PDB entry 2W6E | X-ray diffraction, 6.50 A resolution (low resolution: residue-level contacts below are approximate; hydrogen-bond / salt-bridge calls are withheld) | chains C and G of the 7 polymer chains in the assembly

[Chain C]
Protein: ATP synthase subunit alpha heart isoform, mitochondrial
From: Bos taurus
Notes: EC 3.6.3.14
UniProtKB: P19483 (ATPA1_BOVIN); residues -42 to 510 here correspond to UniProt positions 1-553 (UniProt number = residue number + 43)
Chain sequence (553 residues; row label = number of the first residue in the row; numbers below 1 keep their minus sign (Met-42 is residue -42)):
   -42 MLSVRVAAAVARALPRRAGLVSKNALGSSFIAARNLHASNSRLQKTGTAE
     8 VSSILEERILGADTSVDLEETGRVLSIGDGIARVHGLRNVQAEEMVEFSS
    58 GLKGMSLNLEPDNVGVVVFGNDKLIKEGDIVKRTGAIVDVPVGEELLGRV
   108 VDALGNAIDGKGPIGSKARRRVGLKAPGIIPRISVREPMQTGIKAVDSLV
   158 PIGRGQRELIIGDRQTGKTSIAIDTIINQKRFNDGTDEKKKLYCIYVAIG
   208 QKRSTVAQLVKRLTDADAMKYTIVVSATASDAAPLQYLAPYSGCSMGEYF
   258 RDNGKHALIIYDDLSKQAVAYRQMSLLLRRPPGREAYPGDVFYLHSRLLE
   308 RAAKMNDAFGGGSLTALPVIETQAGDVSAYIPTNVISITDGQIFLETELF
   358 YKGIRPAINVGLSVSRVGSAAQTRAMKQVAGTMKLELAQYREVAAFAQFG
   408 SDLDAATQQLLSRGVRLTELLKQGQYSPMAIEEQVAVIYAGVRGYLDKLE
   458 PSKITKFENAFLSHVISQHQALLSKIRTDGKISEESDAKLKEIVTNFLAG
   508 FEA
Unresolved in the structure: -42 to 18
Ligand contacts: ADP (adenosine-5'-diphosphate): Val371, Ser372, Arg373
Swiss-Prot annotation at these positions:
  - binding site (ATP): Gln172, Gly174, Lys175, Thr176, Ser177, Gln430, Gln432
  - binding site (Mg(2+)): Thr176, Asp269
  - site: Ser370 (Required for activity)
  - modified residue: Gln1 (Pyrrolidone carboxylic acid), Ser10 (Phosphoserine), Ser22 (Phosphoserine), Ser33 (Phosphoserine), Ser63 (Phosphoserine), Lys80 (N6-acetyllysine), Lys83 (N6-acetyllysine), Lys89 (N6-acetyllysine), Thr91 (Phosphothreonine), Lys118 (N6-acetyllysine), Ser123 (Phosphoserine), Lys124 (N6-acetyllysine), Ser141 (Phosphoserine), Arg161 (Omega-N-methylarginine), Lys187 (N6-acetyllysine), Lys196 (N6-acetyllysine), Lys197 (N6-acetyllysine), Lys218 (N6-acetyllysine), Lys262 (N6-acetyllysine), Lys384 (N6-acetyllysine) and 6 more in UniProt
  - glycosylation: Ser33 (O-linked (GlcNAc) serine)

[Chain G]
Protein: ATP synthase subunit gamma, mitochondrial
From: Bos taurus
Notes: EC 3.6.3.14
UniProtKB: P05631 (ATPG_BOVIN); residues -24 to 273 here correspond to UniProt positions 1-298 (UniProt number = residue number + 25)
Chain sequence (298 residues; each row starts with the number of its first residue; numbers below 1 keep their minus sign (Met-24 is residue -24)):
   -24 MFSRAGVAGLSAWTVQPQWIQVRNMATLKDITRRLKSIKNIQKITKSMKM
    26 VAAAKYARAERELKPARVYGVGSLALYEKADIKTPEDKKKHLIIGVSSDR
    76 GLCGAIHSSVAKQMKSEAANLAAAGKEVKIIGVGDKIRSILHRTHSDQFL
   126 VTFKEVGRRPPTFGDASVIALELLNSGYEFDEGSIIFNRFRSVISYKTEE
   176 KPIFSLDTISSAESMSIYDDIDADVLRNYQEYSLANIIYYSLKESTTSEQ
   226 SARMTAMDNASKNASEMIDKLTLTFNRTRQAVITKELIEIISGAAALD
Unresolved in the structure: -24 to 0, 45-76, 91-208, 273
Swiss-Prot annotation at these positions:
  - modified residue: Lys14 (N6-acetyllysine), Lys24 (N6-succinyllysine), Lys30 (N6-acetyllysine), Lys90 (N6-acetyllysine), Ser121 (Phosphoserine), Lys129 (N6-acetyllysine), Lys172 (N6-acetyllysine), Lys245 (N6-succinyllysine)

[How chain C and chain G interact]
Residue-residue contacts (8):
  Arg286(C) - Ala271(G)
  Pro288(C) - Gly268(G)
  Pro288(C) - Ala271(G)
  Pro288(C) - Leu272(G)
  Pro289(C) - Ser267(G)
  Pro289(C) - Gly268(G)
  Pro289(C) - Ala271(G)
  Glu292(C) - Glu264(G)
Also at the interface, not in a pair above, chain C (6 interface residues in all): Arg291, Ala293

[Summary]
6 residues of chain C face 5 of chain G across their interface. Chain C binds ADP. UniProt lists 7 ATP-binding
residues and Mg2+-binding residues Thr176(C) and Asp269(C) on chain C.
Here chain C is ATP synthase subunit alpha heart isoform, mitochondrial and chain G is ATP synthase subunit
gamma, mitochondrial, both from Bos taurus. Entry 2W6E (Low resolution structures of bovine mitochondrial
F1-ATPase during controlled dehydration:hydration state 1) was determined by X-ray diffraction together with
2W6F, 2W6G, 2W6H, 2W6I and 2W6J from the same study.
